PDB entry 5X21 | X-ray diffraction, 3.32 A resolution | chains D and F of the 9 polymer chains in the assembly

# Chain D
Molecule: DNA-directed RNA polymerase subunit beta'
Source organism: Thermus thermophilus (strain HB8 / ATCC 27634 / DSM 579)
Notes: EC 2.7.7.6
Reference sequence: Q8RQE8 (RPOC_THET8); residues 1-1524 here = UniProt positions 1-1524
Sequence (1524 residues; row label = number of the first residue in the row):
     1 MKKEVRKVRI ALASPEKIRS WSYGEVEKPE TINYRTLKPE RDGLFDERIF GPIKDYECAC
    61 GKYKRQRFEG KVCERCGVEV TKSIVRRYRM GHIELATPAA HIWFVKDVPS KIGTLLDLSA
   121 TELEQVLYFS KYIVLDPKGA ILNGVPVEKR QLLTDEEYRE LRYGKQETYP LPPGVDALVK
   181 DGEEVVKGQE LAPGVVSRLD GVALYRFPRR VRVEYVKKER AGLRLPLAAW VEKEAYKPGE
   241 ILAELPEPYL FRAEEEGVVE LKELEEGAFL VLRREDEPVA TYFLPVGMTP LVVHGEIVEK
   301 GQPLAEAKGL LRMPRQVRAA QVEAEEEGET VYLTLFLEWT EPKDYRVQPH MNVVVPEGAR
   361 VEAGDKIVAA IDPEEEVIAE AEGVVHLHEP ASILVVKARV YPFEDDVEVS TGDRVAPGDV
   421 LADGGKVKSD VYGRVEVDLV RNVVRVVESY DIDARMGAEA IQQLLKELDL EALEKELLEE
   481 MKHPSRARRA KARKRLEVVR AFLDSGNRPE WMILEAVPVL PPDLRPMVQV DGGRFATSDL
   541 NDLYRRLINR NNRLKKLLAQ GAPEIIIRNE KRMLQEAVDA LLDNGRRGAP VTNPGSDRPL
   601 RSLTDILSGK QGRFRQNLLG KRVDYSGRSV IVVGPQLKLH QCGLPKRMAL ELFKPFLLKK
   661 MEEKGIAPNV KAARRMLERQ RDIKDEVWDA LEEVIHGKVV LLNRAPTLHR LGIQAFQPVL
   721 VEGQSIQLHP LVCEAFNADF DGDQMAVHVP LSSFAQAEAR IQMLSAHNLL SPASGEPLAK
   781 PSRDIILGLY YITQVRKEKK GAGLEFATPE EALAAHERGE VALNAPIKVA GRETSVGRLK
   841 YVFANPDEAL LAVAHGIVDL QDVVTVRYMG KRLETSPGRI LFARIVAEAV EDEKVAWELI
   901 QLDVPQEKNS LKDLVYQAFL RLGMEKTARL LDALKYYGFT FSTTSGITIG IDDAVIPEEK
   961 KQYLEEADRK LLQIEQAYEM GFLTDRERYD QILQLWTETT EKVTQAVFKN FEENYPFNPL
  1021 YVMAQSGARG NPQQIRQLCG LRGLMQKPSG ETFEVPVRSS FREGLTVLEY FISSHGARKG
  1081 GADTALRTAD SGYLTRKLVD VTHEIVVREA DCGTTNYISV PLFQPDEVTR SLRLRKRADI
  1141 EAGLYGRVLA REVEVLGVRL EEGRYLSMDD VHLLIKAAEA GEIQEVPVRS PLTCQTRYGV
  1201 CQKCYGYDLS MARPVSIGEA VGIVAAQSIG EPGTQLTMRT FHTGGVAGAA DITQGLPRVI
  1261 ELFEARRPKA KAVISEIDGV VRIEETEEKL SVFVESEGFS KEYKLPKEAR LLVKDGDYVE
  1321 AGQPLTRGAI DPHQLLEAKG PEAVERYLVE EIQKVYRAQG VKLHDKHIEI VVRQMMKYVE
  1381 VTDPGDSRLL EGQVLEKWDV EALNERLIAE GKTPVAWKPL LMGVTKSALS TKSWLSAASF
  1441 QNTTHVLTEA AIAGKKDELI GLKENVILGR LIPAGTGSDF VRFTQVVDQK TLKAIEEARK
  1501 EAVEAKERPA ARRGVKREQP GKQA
Unresolved in the structure: 1-2, 1499-1524
Bound ions: Zn2+ site 1: Cys58, Cys60, Cys73, Cys76; Mg2+ site 1: Asp739, Asp741, Asp743 (shared with 1 residue of chain I); Mg2+ site 2 near Lys840 (its only coordinating residue here); Zn2+ site 2: Cys1112, Cys1194, Cys1201, Cys1204
Residues lining bound ligands: pseudouridimycin (PUM; (1S)-1,4-anhydro-5-[(N-carbamimidoylglycyl-N~2~-hydroxy-L-glutaminyl)amino]-5-deoxy-1-(2,4-dioxo-1,2,3,4-tetrahydropyrimidin-5-yl)-D-ribitol): Arg704, Pro706, Asn737, Asp739, Asp741, Thr1084, Gln1235, Met1238, Phe1241

# Chain F
Molecule: RNA polymerase sigma factor SigA
Source organism: Thermus thermophilus (strain HB27 / ATCC BAA-163 / DSM 7039)
Reference sequence: Q72L95 (SIGA_THET2); residue numbers follow UniProt; this construct covers 1-423
Sequence (443 residues; row label = number of the first residue in the row; numbers below 1 keep their minus sign (Met-19 is residue -19)):
   -19 MGSSHHHHHH SSGLVPRGSH MKKSKRKNAQ AQEAQETEVL VQEEAEELPE FPEGEPDPDL
    41 EDPDLALEDD LLDLPEEGEG LDLEEEEEDL PIPKISTSDP VRQYLHEIGQ VPLLTLEEEV
   101 ELARKVEEGM EAIKKLSEIT GLDPDLIREV VRAKILGSAR VRHIPGLKET LDPKTVEEID
   161 QKLKSLPKEH KRYLHIAREG EAARQHLIEA NLRLVVSIAK KYTGRGLSFL DLIQEGNQGL
   221 IRAVEKFEYK RRFKFSTYAT WWIRQAINRA IADQARTIRI PVHMVETINK LSRTARQLQQ
   281 ELGREPTYEE IAEAMGPGWD AKRVEETLKI AQEPVSLETP IGDEKDSFYG DFIPDEHLPS
   341 PVDAATQSLL SEELEKALSK LSEREAMVLK LRKGLIDGRE HTLEEVGAFF GVTRERIRQI
   401 ENKALRKLKY HESRTRKLRD FLD
Unresolved in the structure: -19 to 77
Construct notes: initiating methionine (-19); expression tag (-18 to 0)
Bound ions: Mg2+: Ala292, Gly296, Trp299

# Chain D / chain F interface
Pairs across the interface (142; chain D residue first):
  Glu30(D) - Arg259(F)  salt bridge
  Thr31(D) - Thr257(F)  hydrogen bond (side chain-backbone)
  Thr31(D) - Ile258(F)
  Ile32(D) - Ile258(F)
  Tyr34(D) - Ile258(F)  hydrophobic
  Tyr34(D) - Arg259(F)
  Tyr34(D) - Ile260(F)  hydrophobic
  Tyr34(D) - Pro261(F)
  Tyr34(D) - Met264(F)
  Tyr34(D) - Ile310(F)  hydrophobic
  Ile53(D) - His337(F)
  Arg65(D) - Gly378(F)
  Arg67(D) - Asp377(F)
  Arg67(D) - Gly378(F)  hydrogen bond (side chain-backbone)
  Arg67(D) - Arg379(F)
  Ser83(D) - His337(F)  hydrogen bond
  Ile84(D) - Leu338(F)  hydrophobic
  Tyr128(D) - Gln83(F)
  Phe129(D) - Gln83(F)  hydrogen bond (backbone-side chain)
  Phe129(D) - Glu87(F)
  Ser130(D) - Gln83(F)
  Glu156(D) - Gln90(F)
  Arg206(D) - Glu101(F)  salt bridge
  Phe207(D) - Glu97(F)
  Phe207(D) - Glu98(F)
  Phe207(D) - Glu101(F)
  Arg209(D) - Glu97(F)  salt bridge
  Pro349(D) - Glu97(F)
  His350(D) - Val100(F)
  His350(D) - Arg232(F)  hydrogen bond
  Asn352(D) - Arg104(F)
  Ile371(D) - Tyr229(F)  hydrophobic
  Ile371(D) - Lys230(F)
  Ile371(D) - Arg232(F)
  Ala391(D) - Glu97(F)
  Asp405(D) - Lys168(F)
  Asp406(D) - Lys168(F)
  Val407(D) - Lys171(F)  hydrogen bond (backbone-side chain)
  Val407(D) - His175(F)
  Glu408(D) - Lys164(F)
  Glu408(D) - Lys171(F)  salt bridge
  Val409(D) - Lys164(F)
  Val409(D) - His175(F)
  Ser410(D) - Lys164(F)
  Ser410(D) - His175(F)
  Ser410(D) - Arg178(F)
  Thr411(D) - Ile135(F)
  Thr411(D) - His175(F)
  Thr411(D) - Arg178(F)  hydrogen bond (backbone-side chain)
  Gly412(D) - Lys134(F)
  Asp413(D) - Lys164(F)  salt bridge
  Asp413(D) - Arg178(F)  salt bridge
  Arg434(D) - Ile135(F)  hydrogen bond (side chain-backbone)
  Val437(D) - His175(F)
  Leu439(D) - Arg172(F)
  Leu439(D) - Ile176(F)  hydrophobic
  Pro526(D) - Leu317(F)
  Met527(D) - Ile258(F)  hydrophobic
  Val530(D) - Ile333(F)  hydrophobic
  Gly533(D) - Lys309(F)
  Arg534(D) - Gln312(F)
  Arg534(D) - Glu313(F)  hydrogen bond (side chain-backbone)
  Phe535(D) - Pro314(F)
  Phe535(D) - Val315(F)  hydrogen bond (backbone-backbone)
  Ala536(D) - Val315(F)
  Ala536(D) - Leu317(F)  hydrophobic
  Thr537(D) - Val315(F)  hydrogen bond (backbone-backbone)
  Thr537(D) - Ser316(F)
  Thr537(D) - Leu317(F)  hydrogen bond (backbone-backbone)
  Ser538(D) - Leu317(F)
  Ser538(D) - Glu318(F)  hydrogen bond
  Asp539(D) - Ser316(F)  hydrogen bond
  Asp539(D) - Glu318(F)  hydrogen bond (backbone-side chain)
  Asp542(D) - Thr257(F)  hydrogen bond
  Arg545(D) - Gln254(F)  hydrogen bond (side chain-backbone)
  Arg545(D) - Ala255(F)
  Arg545(D) - Arg256(F)
  Arg545(D) - Thr257(F)
  Asn549(D) - Gln254(F)  hydrogen bond
  Arg550(D) - Ser208(F)
  Arg550(D) - Asp211(F)  salt bridge
  Arg553(D) - Asp211(F)  salt bridge
  Arg553(D) - Gln214(F)
  Arg553(D) - Glu215(F)  salt bridge
  Arg553(D) - Gln218(F)
  Lys555(D) - Arg142(F)  hydrogen bond (backbone-side chain)
  Lys556(D) - Gln218(F)
  Leu557(D) - Gln214(F)
  Leu557(D) - Gln218(F)
  Leu557(D) - Ile221(F)  hydrophobic
  Leu558(D) - Arg140(F)
  Leu558(D) - Arg142(F)
  Ala559(D) - Glu129(F)
  Ala559(D) - Arg132(F)
  Ala559(D) - Arg142(F)
  Ala559(D) - Ile144(F)
  Gln560(D) - Arg132(F)  hydrogen bond (backbone-side chain)
  Gln560(D) - Arg184(F)  hydrogen bond (backbone-side chain)
  Gln560(D) - Arg222(F)  hydrogen bond
  Gly561(D) - Arg140(F)
  Gly561(D) - Arg184(F)  hydrogen bond (backbone-side chain)
  Ala562(D) - Arg140(F)  hydrogen bond (backbone-side chain)
  Ala562(D) - Gln185(F)
  Ala562(D) - Ile221(F)  hydrophobic
  Pro563(D) - Gln185(F)
  Pro563(D) - Ile188(F)  hydrophobic
  Pro563(D) - Glu189(F)
  Glu564(D) - Arg140(F)  salt bridge
  Ile565(D) - Glu87(F)
  Ile565(D) - Ile88(F)  hydrophobic
  Ile565(D) - Glu189(F)
  Ile566(D) - Ile188(F)  hydrophobic
  Ile566(D) - Leu192(F)  hydrophobic
  Ile566(D) - Gln214(F)  hydrogen bond (backbone-side chain)
  Ile566(D) - Asn217(F)
  Ile567(D) - Arg140(F)
  Arg568(D) - Glu87(F)  salt bridge
  Asn569(D) - Tyr84(F)
  Asn569(D) - Gln214(F)  hydrogen bond
  Glu570(D) - Gln214(F)  hydrogen bond
  Arg572(D) - Pro80(F)  hydrogen bond (side chain-backbone)
  Arg572(D) - Gln83(F)
  Arg572(D) - Glu87(F)  salt bridge
  Met573(D) - Leu210(F)  hydrophobic
  Met573(D) - Asp211(F)
  Met573(D) - Gln214(F)
  Glu576(D) - Pro80(F)
  Arg587(D) - Ser78(F)
  Pro594(D) - Gly206(F)
  Arg598(D) - Ser316(F)  hydrogen bond
  Arg598(D) - Glu318(F)
  Arg598(D) - Pro320(F)
  Arg601(D) - Glu318(F)
  Arg601(D) - Phe328(F)
  Gln611(D) - Asp326(F)
  Asn669(D) - Lys417(F)
  Asn669(D) - Asp420(F)  hydrogen bond
  Lys671(D) - Asp420(F)  hydrogen bond (side chain-backbone)
  Lys671(D) - Asp423(F)  salt bridge
  Ala672(D) - Asp420(F)
  Arg674(D) - Val342(F)
  Arg675(D) - Asp420(F)  salt bridge
Interface residues without a listed pair, chain D (85 interface residues in all): Asn33, Asp55, Arg162, Tyr163, Asp372, Glu375, Gly532, Val670
Interface residues without a listed pair, chain F (89 interface residues in all): Val91, Leu96, Leu136, Pro145, Asp160, Leu166, Pro167, Leu174, Glu179, Lys325, Tyr329, Thr346, Leu349, Phe421

# Overview
85 residues of chain D face 89 of chain F across their interface, with 31 hydrogen bonds and 14 salt bridges.
Among the polar pairs are Glu30(D)-Arg259(F), Arg206(D)-Glu101(F) and Arg209(D)-Glu97(F). Ligands of chain D:
pseudouridimycin.
Here chain D is DNA-directed RNA polymerase subunit beta' (Thermus thermophilus (strain HB8 / ATCC 27634 / DSM
579)) and chain F is RNA polymerase sigma factor SigA (Thermus thermophilus (strain HB27 / ATCC BAA-163 / DSM
7039)). Entry 5X21 (Crystal structure of Thermus thermophilus transcription initiation complex with GpA and
pseudouridimycin (PUM)) was determined by X-ray diffraction (same publication as 5X22).
